PDB entry 8WH5 | electron microscopy, 3.58 A resolution | chains C and I of the 11 polymer chains in the assembly

[Chain C]
Molecule: Histone H2A.6
From: Arabidopsis thaliana
Reference sequence: Q9LD28 (H2A6_ARATH); residues 0-129 here correspond to UniProt positions 1-130 (UniProt number = residue number + 1)
Amino-acid sequence (130 residues; row label = number of the first residue in the row; numbering starts at 0):
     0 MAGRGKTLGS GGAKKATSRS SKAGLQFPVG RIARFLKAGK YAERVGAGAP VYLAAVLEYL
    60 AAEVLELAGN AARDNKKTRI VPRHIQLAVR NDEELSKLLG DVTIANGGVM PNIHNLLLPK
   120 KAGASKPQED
Unresolved in the structure: 0-20, 109-129

[Chain I]
Molecule: sense strand (167-nt DNA)
Sequence (167 nucleotides; each row starts with the number of its first residue):
     1 ATCGAGAATC CCGGTGCCGA GGCCGCTCAA TTGGTCGTAG ACAGCTCTAG CACCGCTTAA
    61 ACGCACGTAC GCGCTGTCCC CCGCGTTTAA CCGCCCAAGG GGATTACTCC CTAGTCTCCA
   121 GGCACGTGTC AGATATATAC ATCCGATTCC AGTGCCGGTG TCGCTGA
Unresolved in the structure: 1, 135-167

[Interface between chain C and chain I]
Pairs across the interface (13; chain C residue first):
  Arg30(C) - DC123(I)  hydrogen bond to the phosphate
  Arg30(C) - DA124(I)  salt bridge to the phosphate
  Glu42(C) - DG114(I)  phosphate contact
  Arg43(C) - DA113(I)  hydrogen bond to the base
  Arg43(C) - DG114(I)  phosphate contact
  Val44(C) - DA113(I)  sugar contact
  Val44(C) - DG114(I)  hydrogen bond to the phosphate
  Gly45(C) - DA113(I)  phosphate contact
  Ala46(C) - DA113(I)  hydrogen bond to the phosphate
  Lys76(C) - DA133(I)  sugar contact
  Lys76(C) - DT134(I)  salt bridge to the phosphate
  Thr77(C) - DA133(I)  phosphate contact
  Arg78(C) - DG132(I)  sugar contact
Interface residues without a listed pair, chain C (10 interface residues in all): Lys36
Interface residues without a listed pair, chain I (8 interface residues in all): DT112

[In short]
10 residues of chain C and 8 residues of chain I are in contact; the contacts include 4 hydrogen bonds and 2
salt bridges. Polar pairs include Arg43(C)-DA113(I), Arg30(C)-DC123(I) and Val44(C)-DG114(I).
Chain C is Histone H2A.6 (Arabidopsis thaliana) and chain I is sense strand (167-nt DNA); the structure,
Structure of DDM1-nucleosome complex in the apo state, was determined by electron microscopy (same publication
as 8WH8, 8WH9, 8WHA and 8WHB).
